Entry 6YQ6 (X-ray diffraction, 2.08 A resolution); this record covers chains AAA and BBB.

Chain AAA (and BBB):
Protein: Monooxygenase
Organism: Streptomyces sp. QL37
Notes: chain BBB of this document is another copy of the same molecule, construct and numbering; everything in this record applies to it too
UniProt: A0A2S6PN47 (A0A2S6PN47_9ACTN); residues 1-255 here correspond to UniProt positions 401-655 (UniProt number = residue number + 400)
Sequence (255 residues; row label = number of the first residue in the row):
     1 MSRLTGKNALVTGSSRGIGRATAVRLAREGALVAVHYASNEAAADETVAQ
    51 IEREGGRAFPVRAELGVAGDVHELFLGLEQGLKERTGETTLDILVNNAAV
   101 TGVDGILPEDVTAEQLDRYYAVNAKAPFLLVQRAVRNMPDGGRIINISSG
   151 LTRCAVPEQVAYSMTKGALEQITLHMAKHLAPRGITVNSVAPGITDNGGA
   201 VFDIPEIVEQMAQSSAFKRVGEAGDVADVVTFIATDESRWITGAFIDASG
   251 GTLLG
Disordered / not traced: 195-218 (chain BBB: 196-198, 213-220)

How chain AAA and chain BBB interact:
Pairs across the interface (38):
  Met1(AAA) with Met1(BBB), hydrogen bond (backbone-side chain)
  Arg3(AAA) with Met1(BBB); Arg3(BBB)
  Leu174(AAA) with Leu254(BBB), hydrophobic
  Ala177(AAA) with Leu254(BBB), hydrophobic
  Lys178(AAA) with Leu254(BBB); Gly255(BBB), hydrogen bond (side chain-backbone)
  Arg219(AAA) with Arg239(BBB); Trp240(BBB)
  Gly221(AAA) with Trp240(BBB)
  Asp225(AAA) with Arg239(BBB), salt bridge; Trp240(BBB)
  Asp228(AAA) with Glu237(BBB); Arg239(BBB), salt bridge
  Val229(AAA) with Ile241(BBB), hydrophobic
  Phe232(AAA) with Phe232(BBB), hydrophobic
  Glu237(AAA) with Asp228(BBB)
  Arg239(AAA) with Asp225(BBB), salt bridge; Asp228(BBB), salt bridge
  Trp240(AAA) with Gly221(BBB); Asp225(BBB); Asp247(BBB); Ala248(BBB); Ser249(BBB); Gly250(BBB), hydrogen bond (backbone-backbone)
  Ile241(AAA) with Val229(BBB), hydrophobic; Asp247(BBB)
  Thr242(AAA) with Gly251(BBB)
  Asp247(AAA) with Trp240(BBB); Ile241(BBB)
  Ala248(AAA) with Trp240(BBB)
  Ser249(AAA) with Trp240(BBB), hydrogen bond (backbone-backbone)
  Gly250(AAA) with Trp240(BBB), hydrogen bond (backbone-backbone)
  Gly251(AAA) with Thr242(BBB)
  Leu254(AAA) with Leu174(BBB), hydrophobic; Lys178(BBB); Gly243(BBB)
  Gly255(AAA) with Lys178(BBB), hydrogen bond (backbone-side chain)
Other interface residues (no listed pair), chain AAA (30 interface residues in all): Val220, Gly224, Val226, Gly243, Ala244, Phe245, Ile246
Other interface residues (no listed pair), chain BBB (28 interface residues in all): Ala177, Glu222, Val226, Ala244, Phe245, Ile246

Overview:
30 residues of chain AAA and 28 residues of chain BBB are in contact, with 6 hydrogen bonds and 4 salt
bridges. Polar contacts include Asp225(AAA)-Arg239(BBB), Asp228(AAA)-Arg239(BBB) and Met1(AAA)-Met1(BBB).
Chain AAA and chain BBB are both Monooxygenase (Streptomyces sp. QL37); the structure, Promiscuous Reductase
LugOII Catalyzes Keto-reduction at C1 during Lugdunomycin Biosynthesis, was determined by X-ray diffraction
(same publication as 6YPZ, 6YQ0 and 6YQ3).
